PDB entry 3HKD | X-ray diffraction, 3.70 A resolution | chains B and C of the 5 polymer chains in the assembly

[Chain B]
Protein: Tubulin beta chain
Source organism: Ovis aries
Sequence (445 residues; row label = number of the first residue in the row; note: 10 numbers in that range are skipped by the numbering (no residue carries them; nothing is unmodelled there)):
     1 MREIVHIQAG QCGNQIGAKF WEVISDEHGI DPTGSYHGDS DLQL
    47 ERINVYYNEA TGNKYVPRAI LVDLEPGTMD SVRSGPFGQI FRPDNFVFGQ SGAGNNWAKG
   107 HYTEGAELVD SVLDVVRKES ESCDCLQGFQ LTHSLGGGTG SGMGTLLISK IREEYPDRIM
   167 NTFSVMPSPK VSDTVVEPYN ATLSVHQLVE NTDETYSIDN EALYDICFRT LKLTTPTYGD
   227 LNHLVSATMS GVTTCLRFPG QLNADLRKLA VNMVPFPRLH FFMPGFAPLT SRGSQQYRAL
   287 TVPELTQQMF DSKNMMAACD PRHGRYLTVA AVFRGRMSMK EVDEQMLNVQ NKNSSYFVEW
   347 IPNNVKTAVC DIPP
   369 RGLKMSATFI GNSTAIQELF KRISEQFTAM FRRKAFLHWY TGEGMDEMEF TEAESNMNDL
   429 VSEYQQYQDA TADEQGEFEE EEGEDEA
Disordered / not traced: 1, 278-285, 440-455
Ligand contacts:
  - GDP (guanosine-5'-diphosphate): Gly10, Gln11, Cys12, Gln15, Ile16, Asn101, Ser140, Gly142, Gly143, Gly144, Thr145, Gly146, Pro173, Val177, Ser178, Asp179, Glu183, Asn206, Tyr224, Leu227, Asn228
  - N16 ((3Z,5S)-5-benzyl-3-[1-(phenylamino)ethylidene]pyrrolidine-2,4-dione): Tyr52, Gln136, Asn167, Phe169, Glu200, Tyr202, Val238, Thr239, Cys241, Leu242, Leu248, Leu252, Leu255, Met259, Ala316, Ala317, Val318, Lys352, Thr353, Ala354, Ile378

[Chain C]
Protein: Tubulin alpha chain
Source organism: Ovis aries
Sequence (451 residues; row label = number of the first residue in the row):
     1 MRECISIHVG QAGVQIGNAC WELYCLEHGI QPDGQMPSDK TIGGGDDSFN TFFSETGAGK
    61 HVPRAVFVDL EPTVIDEVRT GTYRQLFHPE QLITGKEDAA NNYARGHYTI GKEIIDLVLD
   121 RIRKLADQCT GLQGFLVFHS FGGGTGSGFT SLLMERLSVD YGKKSKLEFS IYPAPQVSTA
   181 VVEPYNSILT THTTLEHSDC AFMVDNEAIY DICRRNLDIE RPTYTNLNRL IGQIVSSITA
   241 SLRFDGALNV DLTEFQTNLV PYPRIHFPLA TYAPVISAEK AYHEQLSVAE ITNACFEPAN
   301 QMVKCDPRHG KYMACCLLYR GDVVPKDVNA AIATIKTKRT IQFVDWCPTG FKVGINYQPP
   361 TVVPGGDLAK VQRAVCMLSN TTAIAEAWAR LDHKFDLMYA KRAFVHWYVG EGMEEGEFSE
   421 AREDMAALEK DYEEVGVDSV EGEGEEEGEE Y
Disordered / not traced: 1, 44-46, 280-284, 439-451
Ligand contacts:
  - GTP (guanosine-5'-triphosphate): Gly10, Gln11, Ala12, Gln15, Ile16, Asp69, Glu71, Asp98, Ala99, Ser140, Gly142, Gly143, Gly144, Thr145, Gly146, Ile171, Pro173, Val177, Ser178, Glu183, Asn206, Tyr224, Leu227, Asn228, Ile231
  - Mg2+ (MG): Asp98, Ala99, Ala100, Asn101, Gly144, Thr145

[Chain B / chain C interface]
Contacting residue pairs - 30 pairs, chain B then chain C:
  Gly100(B) with Thr253(C); Glu254(C)
  Asn101(B) with Glu254(C)
  Lys105(B) with Thr253(C), hydrogen bond
  Asp179(B) with Leu248(C); Lys352(C)
  Thr180(B) with Thr257(C)
  Val181(B) with Asn258(C)
  Thr220(B) with Lys326(C)
  Thr221(B) with Val324(C); Lys326(C)
  Ala397(B) with Trp346(C)
  Met398(B) with Trp346(C); Pro348(C)
  Arg400(B) with Asp438(C)
  Arg401(B) with Tyr262(C), hydrogen bond (backbone-side chain); Trp346(C); Glu434(C), hydrogen bond (side chain-backbone); Val435(C)
  Lys402(B) with Tyr262(C), hydrogen bond (backbone-side chain)
  Ala403(B) with Pro261(C); Tyr262(C)
  Phe404(B) with Thr257(C); Asn258(C); Pro261(C), hydrophobic
  His406(B) with Val260(C); Pro261(C), hydrogen bond (side chain-backbone)
  Trp407(B) with Gln256(C); Thr257(C); Val260(C)
Interface residues without a listed pair, chain B (18 interface residues in all): Val182
Interface residues without a listed pair, chain C (20 interface residues in all): Pro263, Pro325, Asp345

[In short]
18 residues of chain B face 20 of chain C across their interface; the contacts include 5 hydrogen bonds. Among
the polar pairs are Lys105(B)-Thr253(C), Arg401(B)-Tyr262(C) and Arg401(B)-Glu434(C). Bound to chain B: GDP
and compound N16. Chain C binds GTP and Mg2+.
Here chain B is Tubulin beta chain and chain C is Tubulin alpha chain, both from Ovis aries. Entry 3HKD
(Tubulin-TN16 : RB3 stathmin-like domain complex) was determined by X-ray diffraction, deposited together with
3HKB, 3HKC and 3HKE.
